3B30 - chain A; structure by X-ray diffraction, 1.97 A resolution.

# Chain A
Molecule: Trichothecene 3-O-acetyltransferase
From: Gibberella zeae
UniProt: Q9HDE2 (Q9HDE2_GIBZE); residue numbers follow UniProt; this construct covers 1-444
Sequence (451 residues; row label = number of the first residue in the row):
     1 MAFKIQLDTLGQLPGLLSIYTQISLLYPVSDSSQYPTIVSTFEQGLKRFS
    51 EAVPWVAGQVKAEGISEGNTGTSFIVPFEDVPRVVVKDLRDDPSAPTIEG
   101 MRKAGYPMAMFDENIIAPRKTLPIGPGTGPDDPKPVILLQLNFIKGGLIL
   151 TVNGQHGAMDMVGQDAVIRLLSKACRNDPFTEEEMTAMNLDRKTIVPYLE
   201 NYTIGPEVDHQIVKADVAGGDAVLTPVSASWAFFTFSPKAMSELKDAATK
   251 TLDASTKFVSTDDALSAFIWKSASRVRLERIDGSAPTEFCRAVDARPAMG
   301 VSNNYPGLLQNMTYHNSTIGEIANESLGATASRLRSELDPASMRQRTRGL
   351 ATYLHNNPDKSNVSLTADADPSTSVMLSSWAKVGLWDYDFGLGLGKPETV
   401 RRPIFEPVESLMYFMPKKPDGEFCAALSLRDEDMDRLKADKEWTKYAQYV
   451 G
Disordered / not traced: 222-226
Differences from the reference sequence: insertion (445-451)
Ligand contacts:
  - Ethyl Coenzyme A (ETB): Val162, Lys245, Phe258, Ser260, Thr261, Asp262, Asp263, Arg291, Ala292, Val293, Asp294, Gln310, Arg335, Leu338, Ser378, Ser379, Trp380, Lys382
  - MPO (3[N-morpholino]propane sulfonic acid): Ser237, Lys239, Ala240, Glu243, Lys445, Tyr446
Reported in the primary citation:
  - specificity-determining residues: Val408 (proposed by the authors, not directly observed)

# Summary
Chain A binds Ethyl Coenzyme A and compound MPO. The paper reports the specificity determinant Val408.
Chain A is Trichothecene 3-O-acetyltransferase (Gibberella zeae); the structure, Crystal Structure of F.
graminearum TRI101 complexed with Ethyl Coenzyme A, was determined by X-ray diffraction, deposited together
with 2RKT, 2RKV, 2ZBA and 3B2S.
